PDB entry 3IYD | electron microscopy, 19.80 A resolution (very low resolution: no residue pairs are listed; an interface is given only as per-side residue counts) | chains H and I of the 10 polymer chains in the assembly

== Chain H ==
Name: Catabolite gene activator
Source organism: Escherichia coli K-12
UniProtKB: P0ACJ8 (CRP_ECOLI); residues 1-209 here correspond to UniProt positions 2-210 (UniProt number = residue number + 1)
Amino-acid sequence (209 residues; each row starts with the number of its first residue):
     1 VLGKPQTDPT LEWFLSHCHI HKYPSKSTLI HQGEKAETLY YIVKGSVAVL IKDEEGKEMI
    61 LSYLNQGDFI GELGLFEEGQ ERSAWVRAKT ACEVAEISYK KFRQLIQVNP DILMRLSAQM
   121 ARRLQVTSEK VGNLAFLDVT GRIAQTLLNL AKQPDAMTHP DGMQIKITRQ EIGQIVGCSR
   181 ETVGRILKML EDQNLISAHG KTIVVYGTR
Not modelled in the structure: 1-8
Ligand contacts: adenosine-3',5'-cyclic-monophosphate (CMP): Ile30, Val49, Leu61, Ser62, Leu64, Gly71, Glu72, Leu73, Gly74, Glu81, Arg82, Ser83, Ala84, Val86, Arg123

== Chain I ==
Molecule: 98-nt DNA strand
Sequence (98 nucleotides; numbered 1 to 98; the number before each row is that of its first residue):
     1 CGCAATAAAT GTGATCTAGA TCACATTTTA GGCAAAAAAG GCTTTACACT TTATGCTTCC
    61 GGCTCGTATA ATCGCACCTT ATGTGAGCGG ATAACAAG

== Chain H / chain I interface ==
At this resolution (20 A) residue pairs are not listed: 13 residues of chain H and 7 of chain I lie at the interface.

== Overview ==
13 residues of chain H and 7 residues of chain I are in contact. Chain H binds
adenosine-3',5'-cyclic-monophosphate.
Chain H is Catabolite gene activator (Escherichia coli K-12) and chain I is a 98-nt DNA strand; the structure,
Three-dimensional EM structure of an intact activator-dependent transcription initiation complex, was
determined by electron microscopy.
